Entry 2ZWP (X-ray diffraction, 2.40 A resolution); this record covers chain A.

== Chain A ==
Name: Tk-subtilisin
Source organism: Thermococcus kodakaraensis
Notes: EC 3.4.21.62
UniProtKB: P58502 (TKSU_PYRKO); residues 1-398 here correspond to UniProt positions 25-422 (UniProt number = residue number + 24)
Chain sequence (398 residues; each row starts with the number of its first residue):
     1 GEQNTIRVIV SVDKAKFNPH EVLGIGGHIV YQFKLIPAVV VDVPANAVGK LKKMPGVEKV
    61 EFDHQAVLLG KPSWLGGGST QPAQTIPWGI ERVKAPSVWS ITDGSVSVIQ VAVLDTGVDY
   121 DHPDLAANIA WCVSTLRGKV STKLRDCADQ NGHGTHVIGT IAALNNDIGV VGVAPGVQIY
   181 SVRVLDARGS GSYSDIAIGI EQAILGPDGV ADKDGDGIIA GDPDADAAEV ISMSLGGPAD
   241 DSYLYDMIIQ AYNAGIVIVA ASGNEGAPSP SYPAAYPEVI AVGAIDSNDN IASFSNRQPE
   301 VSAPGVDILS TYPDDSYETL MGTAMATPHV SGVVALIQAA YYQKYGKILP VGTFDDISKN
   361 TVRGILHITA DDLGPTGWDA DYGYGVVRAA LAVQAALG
Disordered / not traced: 1-4, 76-80
Differences from the reference sequence: engineered mutation Ala-225 (Asp249 in P58502), Ala-324 (Ser348 in P58502)
Curated features (UniProtKB/Swiss-Prot):
  - active site (Charge relay system): Asp-115, His-153
Cystine bridges: Cys-132/Cys-147
Metal / ion sites: Ca2+ site 1: Gln-84, Asp-124, Leu-164, Asn-166, Ile-168, Val-170; Ca2+ site 2: Val-108, Gln-110, Ala-227, Glu-229; Ca2+ site 3: Asp-119, Asp-121, Asp-314, Asp-315; Ca2+ site 4: Leu-205, Asp-208, Val-210, Asp-226; Ca2+ site 5: Asp-214, Asp-216, Asp-222, Asp-224; Ca2+ site 6: Asp-372, Leu-373, Pro-375, Gly-377, Asp-379

== Overview ==
Gln-84, Asp-124, Leu-164, Asn-166, Ile-168 and Val-170 coordinate Ca2+ site 1. The Ca2+ site 2 is built by
Val-108, Gln-110, Ala-227 and Glu-229. UniProt lists active-site residues Asp-115 and His-153.
Chain A is Tk-subtilisin (Thermococcus kodakaraensis); the structure, Crystal structure of Ca3 site mutant of
Pro-S324A, was determined by X-ray diffraction, deposited together with 2ZWO.
